PDB entry 7U7B | X-ray diffraction, 1.58 A resolution | chains A and T of the 3 polymer chains in the assembly

== Chain A ==
Protein: DNA polymerase eta
From: Homo sapiens
Notes: EC 2.7.7.7
UniProt: Q9Y253 (POLH_HUMAN); numbering as in UniProt (aligned over 1-432)
Sequence (435 residues; row label = number of the first residue in the row; numbers below 1 keep their minus sign (Gly-2 is residue -2)):
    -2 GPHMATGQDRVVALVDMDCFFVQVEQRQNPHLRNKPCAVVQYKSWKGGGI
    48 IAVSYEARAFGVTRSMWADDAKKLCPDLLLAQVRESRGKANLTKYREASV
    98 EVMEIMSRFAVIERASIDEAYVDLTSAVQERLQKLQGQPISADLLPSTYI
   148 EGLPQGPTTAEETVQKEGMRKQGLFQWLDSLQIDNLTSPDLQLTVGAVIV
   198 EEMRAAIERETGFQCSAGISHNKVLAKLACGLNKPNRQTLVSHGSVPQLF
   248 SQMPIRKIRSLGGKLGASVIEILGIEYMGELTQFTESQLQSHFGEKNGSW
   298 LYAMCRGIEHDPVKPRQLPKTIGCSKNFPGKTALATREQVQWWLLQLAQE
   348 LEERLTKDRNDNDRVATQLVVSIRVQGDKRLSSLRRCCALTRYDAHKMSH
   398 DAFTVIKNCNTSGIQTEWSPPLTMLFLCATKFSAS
Unresolved in the structure: 155-159
Sequence notes: expression tag (-2 to 0)
Metal / ion sites: Mg2+ site 1: Asp13, Met14, Asp115 (together with diphosphate) (shared with 1 residue of chain P); Mg2+ site 2: Asp13, Asp115, Glu116 (together with 2'-deoxyguanosine-5'-triphosphate) (shared with 2 residues of chain P)
Small-molecule neighbours: 2'-deoxyguanosine-5'-triphosphate / diphosphate: Asp13, Met14, Asp15, Cys16, Phe17, Phe18, Gln38, Ile48, Ala49, Tyr52, Arg55, Arg61, Leu89, Ile114, Asp115, Glu116, Lys231

== Chain T ==
Molecule: 12-nt DNA strand
Sequence (12 nucleotides; each row starts with the number of its first residue):
     1 CATTATGACGCT
Small-molecule neighbours: 2'-deoxyguanosine-5'-triphosphate / diphosphate: DT3, DT4, DA5

== Interface between chain A and chain T ==
Contacting residue pairs (39):
  Gln38(A) with DT4(T), hydrogen bond to the base; DA5(T), sugar contact
  Tyr39(A) with DT4(T), phosphate contact; DA5(T), hydrogen bond to the phosphate
  Trp42(A) with DA2(T), stacking on the base
  Arg61(A) with DT4(T), base contact
  Ser62(A) with DT3(T), hydrogen bond to the base
  Trp64(A) with DT3(T), sugar contact
  Lys86(A) with DT6(T), salt bridge to the phosphate
  Ala87(A) with DA5(T), sugar contact
  Leu89(A) with DA5(T), phosphate contact; DT6(T), phosphate contact
  Arg93(A) with DT6(T), salt bridge to the phosphate; DG7(T), salt bridge to the phosphate
  Lys293(A) with DG10(T), phosphate contact
  Lys311(A) with DC9(T), phosphate contact
  Arg313(A) with DA8(T), salt bridge to the phosphate
  Pro316(A) with DA8(T), phosphate contact
  Lys317(A) with DA8(T), hydrogen bond to the phosphate; DC9(T), salt bridge to the phosphate
  Thr318(A) with DG7(T), sugar contact; DA8(T), hydrogen bond to the phosphate
  Ile319(A) with DG7(T), phosphate contact
  Gly320(A) with DT6(T), sugar contact; DG7(T), hydrogen bond to the phosphate
  Cys321(A) with DT6(T), phosphate contact
  Ser322(A) with DA5(T), sugar contact; DT6(T), hydrogen bond to the phosphate
  Lys323(A) with DA5(T), salt bridge to the phosphate
  Asn324(A) with DT4(T), hydrogen bond to the phosphate; DA5(T), hydrogen bond to the phosphate
  Pro326(A) with DC1(T), phosphate contact; DA2(T), sugar contact; DT4(T), phosphate contact
  Gly327(A) with DC1(T), hydrogen bond to the phosphate; DA2(T), hydrogen bond to the phosphate
  Thr329(A) with DA2(T), base contact
  Arg351(A) with DT6(T), salt bridge to the phosphate; DG7(T), salt bridge to the phosphate
Interface residues without a listed pair, chain A (32 interface residues in all): Gly46, Ile48, Glu110, Arg111, Glu347, Phe423
Interface residues without a listed pair, chain T (11 interface residues in all): DC11

== Overview ==
32 residues of chain A face 11 of chain T across their interface, with 11 hydrogen bonds, 8 salt bridges and 1
aromatic stacking contact. Among the polar pairs are Gln38(A)-DT4(T), Ser62(A)-DT3(T) and Tyr39(A)-DA5(T).
2'-deoxyguanosine-5'-triphosphate / diphosphate is bound between chain A and chain T.
Here chain A is DNA polymerase eta (Homo sapiens) and chain T is a 12-nt DNA strand. Entry 7U7B (Human DNA
polymerase eta-DNA ternary mismatch complex:reaction with 1.0 mM Mg2+ for 250s) was determined by X-ray
diffraction, deposited together with 7U72, 7U73, 7U74, 7U75, 7U76, 7U77 and 26 further entries.
